Entry 8X9Y (electron microscopy, 3.70 A resolution); this record covers chains Z and R of the 18 polymer chains in the assembly.

[Chain Z]
Molecule: Tri1
Organism: Human alphaherpesvirus 3
Sequence (392 residues; each row starts with the number of its first residue; note: 77 numbers in that range are skipped by the numbering (no residue carries them; nothing is unmodelled there)):
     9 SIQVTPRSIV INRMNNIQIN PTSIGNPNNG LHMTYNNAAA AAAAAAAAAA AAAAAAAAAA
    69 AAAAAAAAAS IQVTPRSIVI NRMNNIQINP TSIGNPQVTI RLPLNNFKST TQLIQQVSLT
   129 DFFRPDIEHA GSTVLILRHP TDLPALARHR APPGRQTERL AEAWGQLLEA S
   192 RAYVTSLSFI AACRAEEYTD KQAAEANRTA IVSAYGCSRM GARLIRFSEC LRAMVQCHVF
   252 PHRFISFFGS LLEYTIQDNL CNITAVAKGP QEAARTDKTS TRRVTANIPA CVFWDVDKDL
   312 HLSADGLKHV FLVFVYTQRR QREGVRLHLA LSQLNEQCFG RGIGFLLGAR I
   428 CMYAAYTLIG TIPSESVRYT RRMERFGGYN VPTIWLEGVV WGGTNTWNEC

[Chain R]
Molecule: Tri2A
Organism: Human alphaherpesvirus 3
Sequence (256 residues; row label = number of the first residue in the row; note: 57 numbers in that range are skipped by the numbering (no residue carries them; nothing is unmodelled there)):
     3 AMPFEIEVLL PGELSPAETS ALQKCEGKII TFSTLRHRAS LVDIALSSYY INGAPPDTLS
    63 LLEAYRMRFA AVITRVIPGK LLAHAIGVGT PTPGLFIQNT SPVDLCNGDY ICLLPPVYGS
   123 ADSIRLDSVG LEIVFPLTIP QTLMREIIAK VVARAVEDL
   206 NLMFSINEGC LLILALIPRL LALLIPRLLA L
   244 VTREAAQLIH PEAPMLM
   267 LPIYETISSW ISTSSRLGDT LGTRAILRVC VFDGPSTVHP GDRTAVIQV

[How chain Z and chain R interact]
Pairs across the interface - 24 pairs, chain Z then chain R:
  Gln120(Z) - Ile313(R)
  Leu121(Z) - Cys296(R)
  Ile122(Z) - Arg294(R)
  Gln123(Z) - Asn109(R)  hydrogen bond (backbone-side chain)
  Gln123(Z) - Val297(R)
  Gln123(Z) - Phe298(R)
  Arg146(Z) - Cys108(R)
  Arg146(Z) - Asp111(R)  salt bridge
  Pro148(Z) - Thr144(R)
  Pro148(Z) - Leu145(R)  hydrophobic
  Leu151(Z) - Asp106(R)
  Ala153(Z) - Pro104(R)
  Leu154(Z) - Pro104(R)  hydrophobic
  Leu154(Z) - Val105(R)  hydrophobic
  Leu154(Z) - Tyr120(R)
  Arg156(Z) - Tyr120(R)
  Arg156(Z) - Lys152(R)
  Arg156(Z) - Arg156(R)
  Arg158(Z) - Leu145(R)
  Arg158(Z) - Ile149(R)
  Arg158(Z) - Lys152(R)
  Gly470(Z) - Tyr112(R)
  Thr471(Z) - Tyr112(R)
  Thr473(Z) - Arg290(R)
Other interface residues (no listed pair), chain Z (23 interface residues in all): Gln124, Ala155, His157, Arg254, Phe259, Ala278, Lys279, Cys428, Asn472
Other interface residues (no listed pair), chain R (23 interface residues in all): Glu148, Val244, Ser302, Gln314

[In short]
Chain Z and chain R each contribute 23 residues to their interface, with 1 hydrogen bond and 1 salt bridge.
Polar contacts include Arg146(Z)-Asp111(R) and Gln123(Z)-Asn109(R).
Chain Z is Tri1 and chain R is Tri2A, both from Human alphaherpesvirus 3; the structure, E-hexon capsomer of
the VZV C-Capsid, was determined by electron microscopy, deposited together with 8X9W, 8X9X, 8X9Z, 8XA0, 8XA1,
8XA2 and 8XA3.
